9EOX - chains A and G of the 4 polymer chains in the assembly; structure by X-ray diffraction, 2.54 A resolution.

Chain A:
Protein: 3C-like proteinase nsp5
Source organism: Severe acute respiratory syndrome coronavirus 2
Notes: EC 3.4.22.69
UniProtKB: P0DTD1 (R1AB_SARS2); residues 1-306 here correspond to UniProt positions 3264-3569 (UniProt number = residue number + 3263)
Sequence (306 residues; each row starts with the number of its first residue):
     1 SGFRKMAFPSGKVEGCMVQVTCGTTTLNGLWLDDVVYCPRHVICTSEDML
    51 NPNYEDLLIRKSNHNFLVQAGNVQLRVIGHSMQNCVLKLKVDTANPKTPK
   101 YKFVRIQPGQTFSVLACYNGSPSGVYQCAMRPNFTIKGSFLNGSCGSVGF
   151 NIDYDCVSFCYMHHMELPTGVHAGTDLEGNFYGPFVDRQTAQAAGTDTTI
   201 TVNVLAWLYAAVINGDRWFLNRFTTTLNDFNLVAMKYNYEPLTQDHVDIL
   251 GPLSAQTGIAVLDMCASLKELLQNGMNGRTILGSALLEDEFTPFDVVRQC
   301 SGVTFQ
Curated features (UniProtKB/Swiss-Prot):
  - active site: His41 (For 3CL-PRO activity), Cys145 (Nucleophile)
  - site: Gln306 (Cleavage)
  - cross-link (Glycyl lysine isopeptide (Lys-Gly)): Lys5 (interchain with G-Cter in ubiquitin), Lys90 (interchain with G-Cter in ubiquitin)
Metal / ion sites: K+: Asn221, Phe223, Asp263, Ser267
From the paper describing this entry:
  - catalytic residues: His41, Cys145 (citing earlier work)
  - mutagenesis - E166V: decreased binding to MP1
  - mutagenesis - E166V (811-fold): decreased binding to MP7
  - mutagenesis - E166V (523-fold): decreased binding to Nirmatrelvir

Chain G:
Protein: Soluble inhibitor
Sequence (4 residues; row label = number of the first residue in the row):
     1 XXXX
Modified / non-standard residues: A1IM4 (2-(iminomethyl)pyridine-4-carboxylic acid) at position 1, DNE (D-norleucine) at position 2, A1IM3 ((3R)-3-azanyl-4-(1H-indol-3-yl)butanal) at position 3, N9P (3-pyridin-4-yl-L-alanine) at position 4

How chain A and chain G interact:
Residue-residue contacts (27):
  Leu27(A) with A1IM4_1(G)
  Phe140(A) with N9P_4(G)
  Leu141(A) with N9P_4(G)
  Asn142(A) with A1IM4_1(G); N9P_4(G), hydrogen bond (side chain-backbone)
  Gly143(A) with A1IM4_1(G)
  Ser144(A) with N9P_4(G)
  Cys145(A) with A1IM4_1(G), covalent bond
  His163(A) with N9P_4(G)
  His164(A) with A1IM4_1(G)
  Met165(A) with A1IM4_1(G); DNE_2(G)
  Glu166(A) with A1IM4_1(G), hydrogen bond (backbone-backbone); DNE_2(G); A1IM3_3(G); N9P_4(G)
  Leu167(A) with A1IM3_3(G)
  Pro168(A) with A1IM3_3(G)
  His172(A) with N9P_4(G)
  Val186(A) with DNE_2(G)
  Asp187(A) with DNE_2(G)
  Arg188(A) with DNE_2(G); A1IM3_3(G)
  Gln189(A) with DNE_2(G); A1IM3_3(G)
  Thr190(A) with A1IM3_3(G)
  Gln192(A) with A1IM3_3(G)
Interface residues without a listed pair, chain A (22 interface residues in all): His41, Ala191

Summary:
Chain A and chain G form an interface of 22 and 4 residues respectively; the contacts include 1 covalent bond
and 2 hydrogen bonds. Polar pairs include Asn142(A)-N9P_4(G) and Glu166(A)-A1IM4_1(G). The paper reports
catalytic residues His41(A) and Cys145(A); E166V of chain A reduces binding to MP1.
Here chain A is 3C-like proteinase nsp5 (Severe acute respiratory syndrome coronavirus 2) and chain G is
Soluble inhibitor. Entry 9EOX (SARS-CoV2 major protease in covalent complex with a soluble inhibitor) was
determined by X-ray diffraction (same publication as 9EO6 and 9EOR).
